Entry 8WM5 (electron microscopy, 3.04 A resolution); this record covers chains A and B.

Chain A (and B):
Protein: Efflux pump A
Organism: Mycobacterium tuberculosis H37Rv
Notes: chain B of this document is another copy of the same molecule, construct and numbering; everything in this record applies to it too
UniProt: P9WJY5 (EFPA_MYCTU); numbering as in UniProt (aligned over 1-530)
Chain sequence (530 residues; each row starts with the number of its first residue):
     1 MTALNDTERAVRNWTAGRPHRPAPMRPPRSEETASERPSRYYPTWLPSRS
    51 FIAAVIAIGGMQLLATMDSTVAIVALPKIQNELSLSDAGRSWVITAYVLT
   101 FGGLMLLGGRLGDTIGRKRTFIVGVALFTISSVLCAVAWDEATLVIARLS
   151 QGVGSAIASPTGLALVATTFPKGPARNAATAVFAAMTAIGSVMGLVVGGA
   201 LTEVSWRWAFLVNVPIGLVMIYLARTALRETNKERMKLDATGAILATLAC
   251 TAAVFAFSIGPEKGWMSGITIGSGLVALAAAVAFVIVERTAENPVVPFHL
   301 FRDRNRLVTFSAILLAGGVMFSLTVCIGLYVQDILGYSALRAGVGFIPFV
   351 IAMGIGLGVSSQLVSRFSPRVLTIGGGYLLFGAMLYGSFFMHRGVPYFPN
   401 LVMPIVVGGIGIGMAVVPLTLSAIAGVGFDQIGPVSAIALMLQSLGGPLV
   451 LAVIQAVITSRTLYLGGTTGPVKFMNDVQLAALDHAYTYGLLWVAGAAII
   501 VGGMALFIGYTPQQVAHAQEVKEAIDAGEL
Not modelled in the structure: 1-44, 520-530
Small-molecule neighbours:
  - phosphatidylethanolamine (PTY), molecule 1: Q62, T66, T70, F183, A184, T187, A188, S191, V192, L195, M320, F321, L323, T324, V325, I327, F346, F349, M353, L380, A383, M384, G387, M391, L401, P404, I405, G408, V416, Q443, L491
  - phosphatidylethanolamine (PTY), molecule 2: V98, F101, G102, M105, C250, A253, V254, A256, F257, G274, A277, L278, A281, F321, M441, S444, L445, P448, L449
Reported in the primary citation:
  - self-association interface (contacts with another copy of this molecule); pairs are residue here / residue on that copy: Y378-Y378
  - mutagenesis - Y378A: abolished binding to Efflux pump A (chain A)
  - binding site for cardiolipin: I313, A316, T373, I374, G377, F381, I412, V416, T420, Q443, A498, I499, V501, G502
  - mutagenesis - G377D, G502D: decreased binding to Efflux pump A (chain A)
  - mutagenesis - L195D, T324D: unchanged binding to Efflux pump A (chain A)
  - binding site for phosphatidylethanolamine: L195, M320, L323, T324, I327, F346, F349, M384, P404, I405, L491

Interface between chain A and chain B:
Contacting residue pairs (15; chain A residue first):
  F367(A) with F390(B), hydrophobic
  V371(A) with F389(B), hydrophobic; F390(B), hydrophobic
  I374(A) with L385(B), hydrophobic; F389(B), hydrophobic
  Y378(A) with Y378(B), hydrogen bond (backbone-side chain); G382(B)
  G382(A) with Y378(B)
  L385(A) with I374(B), hydrophobic
  F389(A) with V371(B), hydrophobic; I374(B), hydrophobic
  F390(A) with F367(B), hydrophobic; V371(B), hydrophobic
  L492(A) with L506(B), hydrophobic
  L506(A) with L492(B), hydrophobic
Also at the interface, not in a pair above, chain A (14 interface residues in all): R370, L379, F381, I499
Also at the interface, not in a pair above, chain B (14 interface residues in all): R370, L379, F381, I499

Summary:
Chain A and chain B each contribute 14 residues to their interface, with 1 hydrogen bond. Its one
hydrogen-bonded contact is Y378(A)-Y378(B). From the paper: a binding site for cardiolipin at I313(A), A316(A)
and T373(A) among others; G377D and G502D of chain A reduce binding to Efflux pump A (chain A); 5
substitutions were tested in all.
Chain A and chain B are both Efflux pump A (Mycobacterium tuberculosis H37Rv); the structure, multidrug
transporter EfpA from Mycobacterium tuberculosis bound with lipids, was determined by electron microscopy
together with 8UFD and 8UFE from the same study.
